PDB entry 1G9Q | X-ray diffraction, 2.30 A resolution | chains A and B

# Chain A (and B)
Name: Hypothetical 23.7 kDa protein in icc-tolc intergenic region
From: Escherichia coli
Notes: EC 3.6.1.13; chain B of this document is another copy of the same molecule, construct and numbering; everything in this record applies to it too
Reference sequence: Q93K97 (ADPP_ECOLI); numbering as in UniProt (aligned over 1-209)
Amino-acid sequence (209 residues; each row starts with the number of its first residue):
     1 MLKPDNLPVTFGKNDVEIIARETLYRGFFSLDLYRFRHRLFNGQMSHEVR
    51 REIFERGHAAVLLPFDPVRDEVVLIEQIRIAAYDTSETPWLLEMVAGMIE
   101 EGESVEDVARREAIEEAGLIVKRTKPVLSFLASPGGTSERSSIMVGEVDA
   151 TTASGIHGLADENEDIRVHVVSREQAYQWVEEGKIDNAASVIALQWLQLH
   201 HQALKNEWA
Disordered / not traced: 155-158 (chain B: 1-7)
Ligand contacts:
  - adenosine-5-diphosphoribose (APR), molecule 1: Phe28, Phe29, Arg56, Ala59, Val61, Gln77, Arg79, Ala96, Gly97, Met98, Glu139, Ser141, Ala189
  - adenosine-5-diphosphoribose (APR), molecule 2: Arg50, Arg51, Glu52, Ile53, Ser133, Pro134, Gly135, Gly136
Curated features (UniProtKB/Swiss-Prot):
  - motif: Gly97 to Gly118 (Nudix box)
  - active site: Glu162 (Proton acceptor)
  - binding site (substrate): Phe28, Phe29, Arg51, Glu52, Arg56, Arg79, Met98, Ser133 to Gly135, Glu139
  - binding site (Mg(2+)): Ala96, Glu112, Glu116, Glu164

# How chain A and chain B interact
Contacting residue pairs (166):
  Asn6(A) - Glu87(B)
  Leu7(A) - Glu87(B)
  Pro8(A) - Leu92(B)
  Pro8(A) - Lys184(B)
  Val9(A) - Glu76(B)
  Val9(A) - Thr88(B)
  Val9(A) - Trp90(B)
  Val9(A) - Leu92(B)  hydrophobic
  Thr10(A) - Glu76(B)  hydrogen bond
  Thr10(A) - Arg167(B)  hydrogen bond
  Phe11(A) - Thr88(B)  hydrogen bond (backbone-side chain)
  Phe11(A) - Trp90(B)  hydrophobic
  Gly12(A) - Thr88(B)
  Gly12(A) - Trp90(B)
  Lys13(A) - Tyr83(B)  hydrogen bond (side chain-backbone)
  Lys13(A) - Ser86(B)  hydrogen bond (side chain-backbone)
  Lys13(A) - Glu87(B)
  Asp15(A) - Trp90(B)
  Val16(A) - Tyr83(B)  hydrophobic
  Val16(A) - Trp90(B)  hydrophobic
  Ile18(A) - Tyr83(B)  hydrophobic
  Arg21(A) - Asp84(B)  salt bridge
  Leu24(A) - Tyr25(B)
  Tyr25(A) - Leu24(B)
  Tyr25(A) - Tyr25(B)  hydrophobic
  Tyr25(A) - Leu31(B)  hydrophobic
  Tyr25(A) - Glu52(B)
  Gly27(A) - Glu52(B)
  Phe28(A) - Glu52(B)
  Phe29(A) - Glu52(B)  hydrogen bond (backbone-side chain)
  Leu31(A) - Tyr25(B)  hydrophobic
  Tyr34(A) - Ile80(B)
  Tyr34(A) - Asp84(B)
  Phe36(A) - Ile80(B)  hydrophobic
  His38(A) - Ile78(B)
  His38(A) - Trp90(B)
  Arg39(A) - Trp90(B)
  Leu40(A) - Asp165(B)
  Phe41(A) - Glu76(B)
  Phe41(A) - Ile156(B)  hydrophobic
  Phe41(A) - Asp165(B)  hydrogen bond (backbone-side chain)
  Phe41(A) - Ile166(B)
  Phe41(A) - Arg167(B)
  Asn42(A) - Ile156(B)
  Asn42(A) - His157(B)
  Asn42(A) - Gly158(B)  hydrogen bond (side chain-backbone)
  Asn42(A) - Ala160(B)
  Ser46(A) - Glu162(B)
  His47(A) - Glu162(B)  salt bridge
  Arg51(A) - Ile80(B)
  Arg51(A) - Asn163(B)  hydrogen bond (side chain-backbone)
  Glu52(A) - Tyr25(B)
  Glu52(A) - Gly27(B)
  Glu52(A) - Phe28(B)  hydrogen bond (side chain-backbone)
  Glu52(A) - Phe29(B)  hydrogen bond (side chain-backbone)
  Ile53(A) - Ile80(B)  hydrophobic
  Ile53(A) - Ala81(B)  hydrophobic
  Phe54(A) - Leu31(B)  hydrophobic
  Phe54(A) - Phe54(B)  hydrophobic
  Phe54(A) - Gly136(B)
  Arg56(A) - Gly135(B)
  Arg56(A) - Gly136(B)
  His58(A) - Thr85(B)
  Glu76(A) - Val9(B)
  Glu76(A) - Thr10(B)  hydrogen bond (side chain-backbone)
  Glu76(A) - Phe41(B)
  Ile78(A) - Val16(B)  hydrophobic
  Ile78(A) - His38(B)
  Arg79(A) - Pro134(B)
  Arg79(A) - Gly135(B)
  Ile80(A) - Tyr34(B)  hydrophobic
  Ile80(A) - Phe36(B)  hydrophobic
  Ala81(A) - Ile53(B)  hydrophobic
  Ala81(A) - Pro134(B)
  Ala81(A) - Thr137(B)
  Ala81(A) - Ser138(B)
  Ala82(A) - Leu131(B)  hydrophobic
  Tyr83(A) - Lys13(B)  hydrogen bond (backbone-side chain)
  Tyr83(A) - Arg21(B)
  Asp84(A) - Arg21(B)  salt bridge
  Asp84(A) - Tyr34(B)  hydrogen bond
  Thr85(A) - His58(B)
  Thr85(A) - Leu131(B)
  Thr85(A) - Arg140(B)  hydrogen bond
  Ser86(A) - Lys13(B)  hydrogen bond (backbone-side chain)
  Ser86(A) - Arg140(B)  hydrogen bond
  Glu87(A) - Lys13(B)
  Thr88(A) - Phe11(B)
  Thr88(A) - Gly12(B)
  Trp90(A) - Val9(B)
  Trp90(A) - Phe11(B)  hydrophobic
  Trp90(A) - Gly12(B)
  Trp90(A) - Asp15(B)
  Trp90(A) - Val16(B)  hydrophobic
  Trp90(A) - His38(B)
  Trp90(A) - Arg39(B)
  Trp90(A) - Phe41(B)
  Leu91(A) - Leu131(B)  hydrophobic
  Leu91(A) - Pro134(B)  hydrophobic
  Leu92(A) - Val9(B)  hydrophobic
  Leu128(A) - Val191(B)  hydrophobic
  Ser129(A) - Asp186(B)
  Phe130(A) - Asp186(B)
  Phe130(A) - Ala188(B)  hydrophobic
  Leu131(A) - Ala82(B)  hydrophobic
  Leu131(A) - Thr85(B)
  Leu131(A) - Ser86(B)
  Leu131(A) - Asp186(B)  hydrogen bond (backbone-backbone)
  Leu131(A) - Asn187(B)
  Leu131(A) - Ala188(B)  hydrogen bond (backbone-backbone)
  Ala132(A) - Ala132(B)
  Ala132(A) - Ala188(B)
  Ser133(A) - Arg56(B)
  Ser133(A) - Glu139(B)  hydrogen bond
  Pro134(A) - Arg79(B)
  Pro134(A) - Ala81(B)
  Pro134(A) - Leu91(B)  hydrophobic
  Pro134(A) - Glu93(B)
  Pro134(A) - Asn187(B)
  Gly135(A) - Arg56(B)
  Gly135(A) - Arg79(B)
  Gly136(A) - Phe54(B)
  Gly136(A) - Arg56(B)
  Thr137(A) - Ala81(B)
  Ser138(A) - Ala81(B)
  Glu139(A) - Ser133(B)  hydrogen bond
  Arg140(A) - Thr85(B)  hydrogen bond
  Arg140(A) - Ser86(B)  hydrogen bond
  Arg140(A) - Asp186(B)  salt bridge
  Asn163(A) - Phe41(B)
  Glu164(A) - Leu40(B)
  Glu164(A) - Phe41(B)  hydrogen bond (backbone-backbone)
  Asp165(A) - Leu40(B)
  Asp165(A) - Phe41(B)
  Ile166(A) - Phe41(B)
  Arg167(A) - Pro8(B)  hydrogen bond (side chain-backbone)
  Arg167(A) - Thr10(B)  hydrogen bond
  Arg167(A) - Phe41(B)
  His169(A) - Pro8(B)
  Tyr177(A) - Leu199(B)
  Tyr177(A) - His200(B)
  Val180(A) - Leu128(B)
  Glu181(A) - His200(B)
  Asp186(A) - Ser129(B)
  Asp186(A) - Phe130(B)
  Asp186(A) - Leu131(B)  hydrogen bond (backbone-backbone)
  Asp186(A) - Arg140(B)  salt bridge
  Asn187(A) - Leu131(B)
  Asn187(A) - Pro134(B)
  Ala188(A) - Phe130(B)  hydrophobic
  Ala188(A) - Leu131(B)  hydrogen bond (backbone-backbone)
  Ala188(A) - Ala132(B)
  Val191(A) - Ile192(B)  hydrophobic
  Ile192(A) - Val191(B)  hydrophobic
  Ile192(A) - Ile192(B)  hydrophobic
  Ile192(A) - Gln195(B)  hydrogen bond (backbone-side chain)
  Gln195(A) - Leu128(B)
  Gln195(A) - Ile192(B)  hydrogen bond (side chain-backbone)
  Gln195(A) - Gln195(B)  hydrogen bond
  Gln195(A) - Trp196(B)
  Trp196(A) - Gln195(B)
  Gln198(A) - Leu199(B)
  Leu199(A) - Tyr177(B)
  Leu199(A) - Leu199(B)  hydrophobic
  His200(A) - Tyr177(B)
  His200(A) - Glu181(B)  salt bridge
Also at the interface, not in a pair above, chain A (83 interface residues in all): Pro89, Glu93, Trp179
Also at the interface, not in a pair above, chain B (83 interface residues in all): Ile18, Arg51, Pro89, Leu159, His169, Val180, Gln198

# Overview
Chain A and chain B each contribute 83 residues to their interface; the contacts include 31 hydrogen bonds and
6 salt bridges. Among the polar pairs are Arg21(A)-Asp84(B), His47(A)-Glu162(B) and Arg140(A)-Asp186(B). Bound
to chain A: adenosine-5-diphosphoribose.
Both chains are Hypothetical 23.7 kDa protein in icc-tolc intergenic region (Escherichia coli). Entry 1G9Q
(Complex structure of the adpr-ase and its substrate ADP-ribose) was determined by X-ray diffraction,
deposited together with 1G0S and 1GA7.
